5NA8 - chain A; structure by X-ray diffraction, 3.29 A resolution.

== Chain A ==
Molecule: Putative dipeptidyl-peptidase III
Organism: Bacteroides thetaiotaomicron (strain ATCC 29148 / DSM 2079 / NCTC 10582 / E50 / VPI-5482)
Notes: EC 3.4.14.4
Reference sequence: Q8A6N1 (Q8A6N1_BACTN); residues 1-675 here = UniProt positions 1-675
Sequence (683 residues; row label = number of the first residue in the row):
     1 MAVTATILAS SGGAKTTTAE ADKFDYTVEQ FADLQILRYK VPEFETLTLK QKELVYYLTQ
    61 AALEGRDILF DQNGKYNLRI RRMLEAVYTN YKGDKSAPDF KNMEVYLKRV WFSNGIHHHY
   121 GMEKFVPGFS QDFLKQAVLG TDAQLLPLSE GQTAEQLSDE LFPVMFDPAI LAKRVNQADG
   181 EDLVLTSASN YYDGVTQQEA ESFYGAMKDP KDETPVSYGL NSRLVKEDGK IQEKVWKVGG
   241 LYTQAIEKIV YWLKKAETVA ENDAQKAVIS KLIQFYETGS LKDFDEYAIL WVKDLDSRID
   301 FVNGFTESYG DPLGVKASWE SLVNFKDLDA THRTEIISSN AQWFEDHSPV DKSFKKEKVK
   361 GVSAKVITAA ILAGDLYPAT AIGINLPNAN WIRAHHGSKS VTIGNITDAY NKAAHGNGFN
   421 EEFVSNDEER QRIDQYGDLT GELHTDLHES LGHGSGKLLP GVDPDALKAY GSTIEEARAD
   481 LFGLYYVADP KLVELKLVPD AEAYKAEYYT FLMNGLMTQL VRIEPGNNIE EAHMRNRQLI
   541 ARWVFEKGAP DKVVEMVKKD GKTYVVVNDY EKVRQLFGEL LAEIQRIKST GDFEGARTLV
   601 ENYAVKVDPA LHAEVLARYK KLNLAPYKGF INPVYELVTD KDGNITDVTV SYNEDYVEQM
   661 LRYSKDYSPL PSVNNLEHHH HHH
Disordered / not traced: 1-24, 676-683
Differences from the reference sequence: engineered mutation S11 (Cys in Q8A6N1), S158 (Cys in Q8A6N1), S189 (Cys in Q8A6N1), S425 (Cys in Q8A6N1), S450 (Cys in Q8A6N1); expression tag (676-683)
Modified positions: Mse1 (selenomethionine); Mse83, Mse103, Mse122, Mse165, Mse207, Mse513, Mse517, Mse534, Mse556, Mse660 (selenomethionine; parent Met)
Ion coordination: Zn2+: H448, H453, E476
Reported in the primary citation:
  - Zn2+ coordination: H448, H453, E476
  - conformationally variable residues (domain motion): A330 to T334, E357 to V366, A414 to G418, R618 to N623

== Overview ==
The Zn2+ site is built by H448, H453 and E476. The paper reports Zn2+ coordination by H448, H453 and E476;
conformational variability at A330, E357 and A414 among others.
Chain A is Putative dipeptidyl-peptidase III (Bacteroides thetaiotaomicron (strain ATCC 29148 / DSM 2079 /
NCTC 10582 / E50 / VPI-5482)); the structure, Structure of DPP III from Bacteroides thetaiotaomicron in closed
form, was determined by X-ray diffraction, deposited together with 5NA6 and 5NA7.
